Entry 9BKK (electron microscopy, 2.51 A resolution); this record covers chains A and B of the 5 polymer chains in the assembly.

== Chain A ==
Molecule: Guanine nucleotide-binding protein G(s) subunit alpha isoforms XLas
From: Homo sapiens
Reference sequence: Q5JWF2 (GNAS1_HUMAN); residues 204-394 here correspond to UniProt positions 847-1037 (UniProt number = residue number + 643)
Chain sequence (253 residues; row label = number of the first residue in the row; note: 141 numbers in that range are skipped by the numbering (no residue carries them; nothing is unmodelled there)):
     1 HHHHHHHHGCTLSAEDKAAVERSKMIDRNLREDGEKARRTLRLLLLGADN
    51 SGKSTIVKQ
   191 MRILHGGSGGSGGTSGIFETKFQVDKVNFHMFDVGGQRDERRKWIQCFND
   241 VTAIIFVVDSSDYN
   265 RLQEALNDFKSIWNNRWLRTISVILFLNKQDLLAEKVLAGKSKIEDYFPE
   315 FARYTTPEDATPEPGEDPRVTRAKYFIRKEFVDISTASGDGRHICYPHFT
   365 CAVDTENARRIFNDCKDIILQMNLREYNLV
Not modelled in the structure: 1-17, 191-206, 226-231, 304-305, 321-329
Differences from the reference sequence: expression tag (1-59, 191-203); engineered mutation D249 (Ala892 in Q5JWF2), D252 (Ser895 in Q5JWF2), D272 (Leu915 in Q5JWF2), K343 (Asp986 in Q5JWF2), V346 (Leu989 in Q5JWF2), D347 (Arg990 in Q5JWF2), I358 (Tyr1001 in Q5JWF2), A372 (Ile1015 in Q5JWF2), I375 (Val1018 in Q5JWF2), K380 (Arg1023 in Q5JWF2), L384 (Gln1027 in Q5JWF2), Q385 (Arg1028 in Q5JWF2), N387 (His1030 in Q5JWF2), E390 (Gln1033 in Q5JWF2), N392 (Glu1035 in Q5JWF2), V394 (Leu1037 in Q5JWF2)
Swiss-Prot annotation at these positions:
  - region: F219 to R228 (G3 motif), I288 to D295 (G4 motif), T364 to T369 (G5 motif)
  - binding site (Mg(2+)): T204
  - binding site (GTP): D223 to Q227, N292 to D295, A366
  - modified residue: S352 (Phosphoserine)

== Chain B ==
Molecule: Guanine nucleotide-binding protein G(I)/G(S)/G(T) subunit beta-1
From: Homo sapiens
Reference sequence: P62873 (GBB1_HUMAN); residues 2-340 here = UniProt positions 2-340
Chain sequence (340 residues; row label = number of the first residue in the row):
     1 QSELDQLRQEAEQLKNQIRDARKACADATLSQITNNIDPVGRIQMRTRRT
    51 LRGHLAKIYAMHWGTDSRLLVSASQDGKLIIWDSYTTNKVHAIPLRSSWV
   101 MTCAYAPSGNYVACGGLDNICSIYNLKTREGNVRVSRELAGHTGYLSCCR
   151 FLDDNQIVTSSGDTTCALWDIETGQQTTTFTGHTGDVMSLSLAPDTRLFV
   201 SGACDASAKLWDVREGMCRQTFTGHESDINAICFFPNGNAFATGSDDATC
   251 RLFDLRADQELMTYSHDNIICGITSVSFSKSGRLLLAGYDDFNCNVWDAL
   301 KADRAGVLAGHDNRVSCLGVTDDGMAVATGSWDSFLKIWN
Not modelled in the structure: 1
Differences from the reference sequence: expression tag (1)
Swiss-Prot annotation at these positions:
  - modified residue: S2 (N-acetylserine), H266 (Phosphohistidine)
  - natural variant: L30 (L30F: In MRD42; uncertain significance), R52 (R52G: In MRD42), G64 (G64V: In MRD42), D76 (D76E: In MRD42; D76G: In MRD42), G77 (G77S: In MRD42), K78 (K78R: In MRD42), I80 (I80N: In MRD42; I80T: In MRD42), H91 (H91R: In MRD42; uncertain significance), A92 (A92T: In MRD42), P94 (P94S: In MRD42), L95 (L95P: In MRD42), R96 (R96L: In MRD42), 5 further natural variant entries in UniProt

== Interface between chain A and chain B ==
Residue-residue contacts (36):
  V20(A) with N88(B)
  R22(A) with V90(B), hydrogen bond (side chain-backbone); H91(B)
  S23(A) with N88(B); K89(B), hydrogen bond (side chain-backbone)
  I26(A) with K89(B)
  D27(A) with K89(B)
  L30(A) with G53(B); L55(B); K89(B)
  D33(A) with K78(B), salt bridge
  G34(A) with L55(B)
  R42(A) with W99(B)
  I207(A) with L117(B), hydrogen bond (backbone-backbone)
  F222(A) with W99(B)
  K233(A) with Y145(B); C204(B); D228(B); N230(B), hydrogen bond; D246(B), salt bridge
  W234(A) with L117(B), hydrophobic
  Q236(A) with Y59(B); R314(B), hydrogen bond; W332(B)
  C237(A) with K57(B), hydrogen bond (backbone-side chain); Y59(B), hydrogen bond; Q75(B); W99(B)
  F238(A) with W99(B), hydrophobic; L117(B), hydrophobic
  N239(A) with K57(B), hydrogen bond; W332(B)
  D240(A) with K57(B), salt bridge
  W281(A) with D290(B); R314(B); W332(B), hydrophobic
Interface residues without a listed pair, chain A (21 interface residues in all): A19, V224
Interface residues without a listed pair, chain B (24 interface residues in all): I80, T87, A92, M188

== Overview ==
21 residues of chain A and 24 residues of chain B are in contact, with 8 hydrogen bonds and 3 salt bridges.
Polar pairs include D33(A)-K78(B), K233(A)-D246(B) and D240(A)-K57(B). UniProt lists Mg2+-binding residue
T204(A) and 10 GTP-binding residues on chain A.
Chain A is Guanine nucleotide-binding protein G(s) subunit alpha isoforms XLas and chain B is Guanine
nucleotide-binding protein G(I)/G(S)/G(T) subunit beta-1, both from Homo sapiens; the structure,
Cholecystokinin 1 receptor (CCK1R) sterol 7M mutant, Gq chimera (mGsqi) complex, was determined by electron
microscopy together with 9BKJ from the same study.
